PDB entry 4PZS | X-ray diffraction, 1.94 A resolution | chain A

# Chain A
Protein: Histone acetyltransferase p300
Organism: Homo sapiens
Notes: EC 2.3.1.48; fragment: acetyltransferase domain
UniProt: Q09472 (EP300_HUMAN); residues 1287-1664 here = UniProt positions 1287-1664
Sequence (378 residues; row label = number of the first residue in the row):
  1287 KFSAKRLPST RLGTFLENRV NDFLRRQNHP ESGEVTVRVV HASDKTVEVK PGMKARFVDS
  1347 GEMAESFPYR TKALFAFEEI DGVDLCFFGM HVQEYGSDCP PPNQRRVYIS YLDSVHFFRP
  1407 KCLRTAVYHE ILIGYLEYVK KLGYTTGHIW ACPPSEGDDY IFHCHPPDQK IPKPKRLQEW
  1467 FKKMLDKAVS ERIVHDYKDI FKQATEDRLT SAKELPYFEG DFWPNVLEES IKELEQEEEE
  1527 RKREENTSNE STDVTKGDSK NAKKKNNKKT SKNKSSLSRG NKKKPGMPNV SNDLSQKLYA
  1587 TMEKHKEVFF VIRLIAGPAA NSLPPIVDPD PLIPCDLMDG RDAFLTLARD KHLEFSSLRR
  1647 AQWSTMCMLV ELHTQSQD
Unresolved in the structure: 1535-1578
Construct notes: engineered mutation Phe-1467 (Tyr in Q09472)
UniProt features mapped onto this chain:
  - region: Tyr-1397 to Asp-1399 (Interaction with histone)
  - binding site (acetyl-CoA): Leu-1398 to Ser-1400, Arg-1410, Thr-1411, Ile-1457, Arg-1462, Trp-1466
  - modified residue (N6-acetyllysine): Lys-1336, Lys-1473, Lys-1499, Lys-1542, Lys-1546, Lys-1549, Lys-1554, Lys-1555, Lys-1558, Lys-1560, Lys-1583
  - natural variant: Ser-1650 (S1650Y: In a pancreatic cancer sample)
  - mutagenesis: Thr-1357 (T1357L: 40% decrease in activity; T1357R: 40% decrease in activity. 90% decrease in activity; when associated with R-1505; R-1625 and R-1628), Ser-1396 (S1396R: Loss of activity; when associated with R-1397; S1396W: Loss of activity; when associated with W-1396), Tyr-1397 (Y1397R: Loss of activity; when associated with R-1396; Y1397W: Loss of activity; when associated with W-1397), Asp-1399 (D1399Y: Abolished acetyltransferase and acyltransferase activities. Abolishes autoacetylation. Does not interact with TFAP2A and inhibits transcriptional coactivation of TFAP2A by CITED2 ...), Phe-1504 (F1504A: Abolished acetyltransferase activity), Glu-1505 (E1505R: 90% decrease in activity; when associated with R-1625 and R-1628. 90% decrease in activity; when associated with R-1357; R-1625 and R-1628), Asp-1625 (D1625R: 70% decrease in activity; when associated with R-1628. 90% decrease in activity; when associated with R-1505 and R-1628. 90% decrease in activity; when associated with R-1357 ...), Asp-1628 (D1628R: 70% decrease in activity; when associated with R-1625. 90% decrease in activity; when associated with E-1505 and R-1625. 90% decrease in activity; when associated with R-1357 ...), Arg-1645 to Arg-1646 (Increased acetyltransferase activity)
Residues lining bound ligands: acetyl coenzyme A (ACO): Ile-1395, Ser-1396, Tyr-1397, Leu-1398, Asp-1399, Ser-1400, Arg-1410, Thr-1411, Tyr-1414, Ile-1435, Trp-1436, Cys-1438, Pro-1439, Pro-1440, Tyr-1446, Gln-1455, Lys-1456, Ile-1457, Pro-1458, Lys-1459, Arg-1462, Leu-1463, Trp-1466, Phe-1467
Reported in the primary citation:
  - binding site for acetyl coenzyme A: Ile-1395, Leu-1398, Arg-1410, Ile-1435, Trp-1436, Lys-1456, Arg-1462
  - mutagenesis - Y1467F: abolished catalytic activity (citing earlier work)
  - conformationally variable residues (side-chain flip): Tyr-1397, Asp-1444
  - contacts within the chain: Tyr-1397/Arg-1627 (hydrogen bond)

# Summary
Bound to chain A: acetyl coenzyme A. From UniProt: 8 acetyl-CoA-binding residues and 10 mutagenesis sites. The
paper reports a binding site for acetyl coenzyme A at Ile-1395, Leu-1398 and Arg-1410 among others; Y1467F
abolishes catalytic activity.
Chain A is Histone acetyltransferase p300 (Homo sapiens); the structure, Crystal structure of p300 histone
acetyltransferase domain in complex with Acetyl-Coenzyme A, was determined by X-ray diffraction (same
publication as 4PZR and 4PZT).
